Entry 7OHY (electron microscopy, 3.90 A resolution); this record covers chains 1 and E of the 26 polymer chains in the assembly.

== Chain 1 ==
Molecule: 25S rRNA
Source organism: Saccharomyces cerevisiae S288C
Sequence (3396 nucleotides; each row starts with the number of its first residue; note: 87 numbers in that range are skipped by the numbering (no residue carries them; nothing is unmodelled there); a row labelled like 990A-990Z holds insertion residues (990A, then the next letters in order)):
     1 GUUUGACCUC AAAUCAGGUA GGAGUACCCG CUGAACUUAA GCAUAUCAAU AAGCGGAGGA
    61 AAAGAAACCA ACCGGGAUUG CCUUAGUAAC GGCGAGUGAA GCGGCAAAAG CUCAAAUUUG
   121 AAAUCUGGUA CCUUCGGUGC CCGAGUUGUA AUUUGGAGAG GGCAACUUUG GGGCCGUUCC
   181 UUGUCUAUGU UCCUUGGAAC AGGACGUCAU AGAGGGUGAG AAUCCCGUGU GGCGAGGAGU
   241 GCGGUUCUUU GUAAAGUGCC UUCGAAGAGU CGAGUUGUUU GGGAAUGCAG CUCUAAGUGG
   301 GUGGUAAAUU CCAUCUAAAG CUAAAUAUUG GCGAGAGACC GAUAGCGAAC AAGUACAGUG
   361 AUGGAAAGAU GAAAAGAACU UUGAAAAGAG AGUGAAAAAG UACGUGAAAU UGUUGAAAGG
   421 GAAGGGCAUU UGAUCAGACA UGGUGUUUUG UGCCCUCUGC UCCUUGUGGG UAGGGGAAUC
   481 UCGCAUUUCA CUGGGCCAGC AUCAGUUUUG GUGGCAGGAU AAAUCCAUAG GAAUGUAGCU
   541 UGCCUCGGUA AGUAUUAUAG CCUGUGGGAA UACUGCCAGC UGGGACUGAG GACUGCGACG
   601 UAAGUCAAGG AUGCUGGCAU AAUGGUUAUA UGCCGCCCGU CUUGAAACAC GGACCAAGGA
   661 GUCUAACGUC UAUGCGAGUG UUUGGGUGUA AAACCCAUAC GCGUAAUGAA AGUGAACGUA
   721 GGUUGGGGCC UCGCAAGAGG UGCACAAUCG ACCGAUCCUG AUGUCUUCGG AUGGAUUUGA
   781 GUAAGAGCAU AGCUGUUGGG ACCCGAAAGA UGGUGAACUA UGCCUGAAUA GGGUGAAGCC
   841 AGAGGAAACU CUGGUGGAGG CUCGUAGCGG UUCUGACGUG CAAAUCGAUC GUCGAAUUUG
   901 GGUAUAGGGG CGAAAGACUA AUCGAACCAU CUAGUAGCUG GUUCCUGCCG AAGUUUCCCU
   961 CAGGAUAGCA GAAGCUCGUA UCAGUUUUAU
990A-990Z GAGGUAAAGCGAAUGAUUAGAGGUUC
991A-991Z CGGGGUCGAAAUGACCUUGACCUAUU
992A-992Z CUCAAACUUUAAAUAUGUAAGAAGUC
993A-993I CUUGUUACU
  1060 UAA
  1081 UUGAACGUGG ACAUUUGAAU GAAGAGCUUU UAGUGGGCCA UUUUUGGUAA GCAGAACUGG
  1141 CGAUGCGGGA UGAACCGAAC GUAGAGUUAA GGUGCCGGAA UACACGCUCA UCAGACACCA
  1201 CAAAAGGUGU UAGUUCAUCU AGACAGCCGG ACGGUGGCCA UGGAAGUCGG AAUCCGCUAA
  1261 GGAGUGUGUA ACAACUCACC GGCCGAAUGA ACUAGCCCUG AAAAUGGAUG GCGCUCAAGC
  1321 GUGUUACCUA UACUCUACCG UCAGGGUUGA UAUGAUGCCC UGACGAGUAG GCAGGCGUGG
  1381 AGGUCAGUGA CGAAGCCUAG ACCGUAAGGU CGGGUCGAAC GGCCUCUAGU GCAGAUCUUG
  1441 GUGGUAGUAG CAAAUAUUCA AAUGAGAACU UUGAAGACUG AAGUGGGGAA AGGUUCCACG
  1501 UCAACAGCAG UUGGACGUGG GUUAGUCGAU CCUAAGAGAU GGGGAAGCUC CGUUUCAAAG
  1561 GCCUGAUUUU AUGCAGGCCA CCAUCGAAAG GGAAUCCGGU UAAGAUUCCG GAACCUGGAU
  1621 AUGGAUUCUU CACGGUAACG UAACUGAAUG UGGAGACGUC GGCGCGAGCC CUGGGAGGAG
  1681 UUAUCUUUUC UUCUUAACAG CUUAUCACCC CGGAAUUGGU UUAUCCGGAG AUGGGGUCUU
  1741 AUGGCUGGAA GAGGCCAGCA CCUUUGCUGG CUCCGGUGCG CUUGUGACGG CCCGUGAAAA
  1801 UCCACAGGAA GGAAUAGUUU UCAUGCCAGG UCGUACUGAU AACCGCAGCA GGUCUCCAAG
  1861 GUGAACAGCC UCUAGUUGAU AGAAUAAUGU AGAUAAGGGA AGUCGGCAAA AUAGAUCCGU
  1921 AACUUCGGGA UAAGGAUUGG CUCUAAGGGU CGGGUAGUGA GGGCCUUGGU CAGACGCAGC
  1981 GGGCGUGCUU GUGGACUGCU UGGUGGGGCU UGCUCUGCUA GGCGGACUAC UUGCGUGCCU
  2041 UGUUGUAGAC GGCCUUGGUA GGUCUCUUGU AGACCGUCGC UUGCUACAAU UAACGAUCAA
  2101 CUUAGAACUG GUACGGACAA GGGGAAUCUG ACUGUCUAAU UAAAACAUAG CAUUGCGAUG
  2161 GUCAGAAAGU GAUGUUGACG CAAUGUGAUU UCUGCCCAGU GCUCUGAAUG UCAAAGUGAA
  2221 GAAAUUCAAC CAAGCGCGGG UAAACGGCGG GAGUAACUAU GACUCUCUUA AGGUAGCCAA
  2281 AUGCCUCGUC AUCUAAUUAG UGACGCGCAU GAAUGGAUUA ACGAGAUUCC CACUGUCCCU
  2341 AUCUACUAUC UAGCGAAACC ACAGCCAAGG GAACGGGCUU GGCAGAAUCA GCGGGGAAAG
  2401 AAGACCCUGU UGAGCUUGAC UCUAGUUUGA CAUUGUGAAG AGACAUAGAG GGUGUAGAAU
  2461 AAGUGGGAGC UUCGGCGCCA GUGAAAUACC ACUACCUUUA UAGUUUCUUU ACUUAUUCAA
  2521 UGAAGCGGAG CUGGAAUUCA UUUUCCACGU UCUAGCAUUC AAGGUCCCAU UCGGGGCUGA
  2581 UCCGGGUUGA AGACAUUGUC AGGUGGGGAG UUUGGCUGGG GCGGCACAUC UGUUAAACGA
  2641 UAACGCAGAU GUCCUAAGGG GGGCUCAUGG AGAACAGAAA UCUCCAGUAG AACAAAAGGG
  2701 UAAAAGCCCC CUUGAUUUUG AUUUUCAGUG UGAAUACAAA CCAUGAAAGU GUGGCCUAUC
  2761 GAUCCUUUAG UCCCUCGGAA UUUGAGGCUA GAGGUGCCAG AAAAGUUACC ACAGGGAUAA
  2821 CUGGCUUGUG GCAGUCAAGC GUUCAUAGCG ACAUUGCUUU UUGAUUCUUC GAUGUCGGCU
  2881 CUUCCUAUCA UACCGAAGCA GAAUUCGGUA AGCGUUGGAU UGUUCACCCA CUAAUAGGGA
  2941 ACGUGAGCUG GGUUUAGACC GUCGUGAGAC AGGUUAGUUU UACCCUACUG AUGAAUGUUA
  3001 CCGCAAUAGU AAUUGAACUU AGUACGAGAG GAACAGUUCA UUCGGAUAAU UGGUUUUUGC
  3061 GGCUGUCUGA UCAGGCAUUG CCGCGAAGCU ACCAUCCGCU GGAUUAUGGC UGAACGCCUC
  3121 UAAGUCAGAA UCCAUGCUAG AACGCGGUGA UUUCUUUGCU CCACACAAUA UAGAUGGAUA
  3181 CGAAUAAGGC GUCCUUGUGG CGUCGCUGAA CCAUAGCAGG CUAGCAACGG UGCACUUGGC
  3241 GGAAAGGCCU UGGGUGCUUG CUGGCGAAUU GCAAUGUCAU UUUGCGUGGG GAUAAAUCAU
  3301 UUGUAUACGA CUUAGAUGUA CAACGGGGUA UUGUAAGCAG UAGAGUAGCC UUGUUGUUAC
  3361 GAUCUGCUGA GAUUAAGCCU UUGUUGUCUG AUUUGU
Disordered / not traced: 40-42, 165, 306-309, 462-470, 709-711, 761-769, 780, 818-924, 937, 990A-990Z, 991A-991Z, 992A-992Z, 993A-993I, 1081-1096, 1197-1200, 1301-1308, 1352, 1452-2351, 2373, 2394-2829, 2837-2847, 2859-2889, 2912-2982, 3078-3079, 3377

== Chain E ==
Protein: 60S ribosomal protein L6-A
Source organism: Saccharomyces cerevisiae (strain ATCC 204508 / S288c)
UniProtKB: Q02326 (RL6A_YEAST); residues 1-176 here = UniProt positions 1-176
Amino-acid sequence (176 residues; row label = number of the first residue in the row):
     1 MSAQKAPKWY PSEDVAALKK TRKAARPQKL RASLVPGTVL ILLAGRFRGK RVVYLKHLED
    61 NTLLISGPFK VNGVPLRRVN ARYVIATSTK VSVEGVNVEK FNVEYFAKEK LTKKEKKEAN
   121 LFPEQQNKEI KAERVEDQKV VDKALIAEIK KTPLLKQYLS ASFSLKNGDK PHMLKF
Disordered / not traced: 1-6, 110-128
UniProt features mapped onto this chain:
  - modified residue: Ser2 (N-acetylserine), Ser12 (Phosphoserine)
  - cross-link: Lys128 (Glycyl lysine isopeptide (Lys-Gly) (interchain with G-Cter in ubiquitin))

== Chain 1 / chain E interface ==
Pairs across the interface (85):
  G443(1) with Pro7(E), base contact; Lys8(E), hydrogen bond to the sugar
  U444(1) with Pro7(E), sugar contact; Lys8(E), hydrogen bond to the phosphate
  G445(1) with Lys8(E), salt bridge to the phosphate
  C491(1) with Glu109(E), phosphate contact
  G499(1) with Asn80(E), hydrogen bond to the sugar; Tyr83(E), sugar contact
  C500(1) with Asn61(E), sugar contact; Asn80(E), sugar contact; Arg82(E), phosphate contact
  A501(1) with Arg26(E), sugar contact; Gln28(E), sugar contact; Asn61(E), hydrogen bond to the sugar; Arg82(E), salt bridge to the phosphate
  U502(1) with Arg26(E), hydrogen bond to the sugar; Lys29(E), phosphate contact
  C503(1) with Lys23(E), hydrogen bond to the sugar
  G582(1) with Lys29(E), salt bridge to the phosphate
  G583(1) with Arg82(E), salt bridge to the phosphate
  G588(1) with Lys23(E), base contact
  G591(1) with Ala17(E), hydrogen bond to the sugar; Leu18(E), base contact; Lys19(E), hydrogen bond to the base
  A592(1) with Ala17(E), sugar contact; Leu18(E), sugar contact; Lys19(E), phosphate contact; Lys20(E), sugar contact
  C593(1) with Lys19(E), salt bridge to the phosphate; Lys20(E), sugar contact
  G595(1) with Arg22(E), hydrogen bond to the base
  C606(1) with Arg26(E), hydrogen bond to the phosphate
  A607(1) with Arg22(E), phosphate contact; Lys23(E), phosphate contact; Ala24(E), phosphate contact; Arg26(E), salt bridge to the phosphate
  A608(1) with Arg22(E), hydrogen bond to the base
  G609(1) with Arg22(E), salt bridge to the phosphate
  A611(1) with Thr21(E), hydrogen bond to the phosphate; Lys23(E), salt bridge to the phosphate
  U612(1) with Thr21(E), hydrogen bond to the phosphate; Lys23(E), sugar contact
  G617(1) with Lys108(E), salt bridge to the phosphate
  G3176(1) with Asn167(E), hydrogen bond to the base
  G3177(1) with Asn167(E), hydrogen bond to the base
  A3209(1) with Met173(E), base contact
  U3214(1) with Lys166(E), sugar contact
  A3215(1) with Gln157(E), base contact; Ser160(E), phosphate contact; Ala161(E), sugar contact; Ser162(E), phosphate contact
  G3216(1) with Ser160(E), phosphate contact; Ala161(E), phosphate contact; Ser162(E), hydrogen bond to the phosphate
  A3218(1) with Lys50(E), salt bridge to the phosphate
  G3219(1) with Ser162(E), hydrogen bond to the base
  G3263(1) with Lys150(E), salt bridge to the phosphate
  C3265(1) with Lys70(E), salt bridge to the phosphate
  A3267(1) with Phe69(E), phosphate contact; Val71(E), base contact; Asn72(E), base contact; Gly73(E), hydrogen bond to the sugar
  A3268(1) with Arg46(E), salt bridge to the phosphate; Phe47(E), sugar contact; Phe69(E), base contact; Gly73(E), sugar contact; Pro75(E), sugar contact; Ile130(E), base contact; Val135(E), base contact
  U3269(1) with Arg46(E), salt bridge to the phosphate; Phe47(E), phosphate contact; Arg77(E), phosphate contact; Glu129(E), base contact; Lys131(E), base contact
  U3270(1) with Arg46(E), hydrogen bond to the base
  G3271(1) with Lys108(E), sugar contact
  C3272(1) with Thr62(E), base contact; Arg78(E), salt bridge to the phosphate; Asn80(E), hydrogen bond to the base
  A3273(1) with Ala44(E), sugar contact; Gly45(E), sugar contact; Arg77(E), salt bridge to the phosphate; Tyr83(E), hydrogen bond to the base
  G3276(1) with Arg48(E), salt bridge to the phosphate
  U3277(1) with Arg48(E), salt bridge to the phosphate
Other interface residues (no listed pair), chain 1 (48 interface residues in all): G442, A504, U581, G590, G610, G616
Other interface residues (no listed pair), chain E (56 interface residues in all): Trp9, Ala16, Pro27, Asp60, Val74, Val79, Arg134, Gln138, Ser164, Leu165

== In short ==
Chain 1 and chain E form an interface of 48 and 56 residues respectively, with 21 hydrogen bonds and 18 salt
bridges. Among the polar pairs are G591(1)-Lys19(E), G595(1)-Arg22(E) and A608(1)-Arg22(E).
Here chain 1 is 25S rRNA (Saccharomyces cerevisiae S288C) and chain E is 60S ribosomal protein L6-A
(Saccharomyces cerevisiae (strain ATCC 204508 / S288c)). Entry 7OHY (Nog1-TAP associated immature ribosomal
particles from S. cerevisiae after rpL34 expression shut down, population B) was determined by electron
microscopy together with 7OF1 and 7OHU from the same study.
